PDB entry 8YZD | electron microscopy, 3.07 A resolution | chains A and B

# Chain A
Name: Spike glycoprotein, Fibritin, fusion protein
From: Severe acute respiratory syndrome coronavirus 2
Notes: fragment: rbd
Reference sequence: chimeric construct of P0DTC2, P10104: residues 21-1208 from P0DTC2 (SPIKE_SARS2) positions 14-1200 (offset varies); residues 1211-1238 from P10104 positions 458-485 (UniProt number = residue number - 753)
Amino-acid sequence (1291 residues; row label = number of the first residue in the row; note: 1 number in that range is skipped by the numbering (no residue carries it; nothing is unmodelled there); numbers below 1 keep their minus sign (Met-3 is residue -3)):
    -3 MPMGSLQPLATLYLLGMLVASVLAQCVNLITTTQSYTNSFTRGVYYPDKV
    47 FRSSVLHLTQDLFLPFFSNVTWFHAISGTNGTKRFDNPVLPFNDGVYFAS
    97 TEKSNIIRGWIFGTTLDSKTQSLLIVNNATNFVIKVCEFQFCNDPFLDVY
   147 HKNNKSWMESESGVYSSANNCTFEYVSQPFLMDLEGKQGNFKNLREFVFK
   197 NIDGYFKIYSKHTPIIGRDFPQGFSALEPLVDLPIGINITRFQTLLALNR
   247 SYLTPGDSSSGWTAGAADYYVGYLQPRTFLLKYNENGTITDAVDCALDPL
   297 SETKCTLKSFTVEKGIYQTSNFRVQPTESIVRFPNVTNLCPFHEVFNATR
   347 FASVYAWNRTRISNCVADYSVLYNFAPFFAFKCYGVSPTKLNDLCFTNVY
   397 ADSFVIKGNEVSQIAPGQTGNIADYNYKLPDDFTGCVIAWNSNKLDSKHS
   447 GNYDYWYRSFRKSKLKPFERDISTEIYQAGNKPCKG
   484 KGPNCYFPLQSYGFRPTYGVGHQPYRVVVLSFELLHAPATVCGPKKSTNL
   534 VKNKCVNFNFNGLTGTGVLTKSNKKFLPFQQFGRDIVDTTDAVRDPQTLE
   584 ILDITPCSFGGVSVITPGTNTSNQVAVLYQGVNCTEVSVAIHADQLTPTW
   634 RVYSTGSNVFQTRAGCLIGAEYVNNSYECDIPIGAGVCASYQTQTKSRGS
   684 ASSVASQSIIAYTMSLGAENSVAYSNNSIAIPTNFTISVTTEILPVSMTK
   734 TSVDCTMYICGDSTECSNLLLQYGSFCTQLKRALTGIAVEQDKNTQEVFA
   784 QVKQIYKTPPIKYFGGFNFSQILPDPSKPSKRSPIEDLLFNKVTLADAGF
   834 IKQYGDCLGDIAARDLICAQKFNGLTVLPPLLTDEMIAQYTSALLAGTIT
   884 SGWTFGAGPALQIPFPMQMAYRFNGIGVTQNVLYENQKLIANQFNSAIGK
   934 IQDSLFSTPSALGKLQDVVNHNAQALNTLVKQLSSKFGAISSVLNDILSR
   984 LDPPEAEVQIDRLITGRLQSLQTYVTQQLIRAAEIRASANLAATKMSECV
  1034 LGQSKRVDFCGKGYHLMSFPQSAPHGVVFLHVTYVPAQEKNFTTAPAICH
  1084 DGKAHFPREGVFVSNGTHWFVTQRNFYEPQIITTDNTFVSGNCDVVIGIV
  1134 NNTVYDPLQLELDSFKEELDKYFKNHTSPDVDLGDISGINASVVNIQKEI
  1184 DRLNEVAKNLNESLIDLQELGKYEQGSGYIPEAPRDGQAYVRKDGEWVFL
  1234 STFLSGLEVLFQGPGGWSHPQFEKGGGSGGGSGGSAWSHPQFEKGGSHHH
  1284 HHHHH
Not modelled in the structure: -3 to 332, 529-1288
Disulfide bonds: Cys336-Cys361, Cys379-Cys432, Cys391-Cys525
Construct notes: initiating methionine (-3); expression tag (-2 to 20); variant Ile26 (Thr19 in P0DTC2), Asp144 (Gly142 in P0DTC2), Gly213 (Val in P0DTC2), His339 (Gly in P0DTC2), Phe371 (Ser in P0DTC2), Pro373 (Ser in P0DTC2), Phe375 (Ser in P0DTC2), Ala376 (Thr in P0DTC2), Asn405 (Asp in P0DTC2), Ser408 (Arg in P0DTC2), Asn417 (Lys in P0DTC2), Lys440 (Asn in P0DTC2), Ser446 (Gly in P0DTC2), Lys460 (Asn in P0DTC2), Asn477 (Ser in P0DTC2), Lys478 (Thr in P0DTC2), Lys484 (Glu in P0DTC2), Pro486 (Phe in P0DTC2), Arg498 (Gln in P0DTC2), Tyr501 (Asn in P0DTC2), His505 (Tyr in P0DTC2), Gly614 (Asp in P0DTC2), Tyr655 (His in P0DTC2), Lys679 (Asn in P0DTC2), Arg681 (Pro in P0DTC2), Lys764 (Asn in P0DTC2), Tyr796 (Asp in P0DTC2), His954 (Gln in P0DTC2), Lys969 (Asn in P0DTC2); conflict Thr28 (Arg21 in P0DTC2), Ser31 (Ala27 in P0DTC2), Leu54 (Ser50 in P0DTC2), 30 further conflict positions vs the reference (P0DTC2) not listed; linker (1209-1210)
Curated features (UniProtKB/Swiss-Prot):
  - glycosylation (N-linked (GlcNAc...) asparagine): Asn24 (complex), Asn717 (high mannose)

# Chain B
Name: Angiotensin-converting enzyme 2
From: Homo sapiens
Notes: EC 3.4.17.23, 3.4.17.-
Reference sequence: Q9BYF1 (ACE2_HUMAN); numbering as in UniProt (aligned over 1-732)
Amino-acid sequence (742 residues; numbered 1 to 742; the number before each row is that of its first residue):
     1 MSSSSWLLLSLVAVTAAQSTIEEQAKTFLDKFNHEAEDLFYQSSLASWNY
    51 NTNITEENVQNMNNAGDKWSAFLKEQSTLAQMYPLQEIQNLTVKLQLQAL
   101 QQNGSSVLSEDKSKRLNTILNTMSTIYSTGKVCNPDNPQECLLLEPGLNE
   151 IMANSLDYNERLWAWESWRSEVGKQLRPLYEEYVVLKNEMARANHYEDYG
   201 DYWRGDYEVNGVDGYDYSRGQLIEDVEHTFEEIKPLYEHLHAYVRAKLMN
   251 AYPSYISPIGCLPAHLLGDMWGRFWTNLYSLTVPFGQKPNIDVTDAMVDQ
   301 AWDAQRIFKEAEKFFVSVGLPNMTQGFWENSMLTDPGNVQKAVCHPTAWD
   351 LGKGDFRILMCTKVTMDDFLTAHHEMGHIQYDMAYAAQPFLLRNGANEGF
   401 HEAVGEIMSLSAATPKHLKSIGLLSPDFQEDNETEINFLLKQALTIVGTL
   451 PFTYMLEKWRWMVFKGEIPKDQWMKKWWEMKREIVGVVEPVPHDETYCDP
   501 ASLFHVSNDYSFIRYYTRTLYQFQFQEALCQAAKHEGPLHKCDISNSTEA
   551 GQKLFNMLRLGKSEPWTLALENVVGAKNMNVRPLLNYFEPLFTWLKDQNK
   601 NSFVGWSTDWSPYADQSIKVRISLKSALGDKAYEWNDNEMYLFRSSVAYA
   651 MRQYFLKVKNQMILFGEEDVRVANLKPRISFNFFVTAPKNVSDIIPRTEV
   701 EKAIRMSRSRINDAFRLNDNSLEFLGIQPTLGSGHHHHHHHH
Not modelled in the structure: 1-18, 616-742
Disulfide bonds: Cys133-Cys141, Cys344-Cys361, Cys530-Cys542
Construct notes: expression tag (733-742)
Curated features (UniProtKB/Swiss-Prot):
  - region: Asp30 to Tyr41 (Interaction with SARS-CoV spike glycoprotein), Met82 to Pro84 (Interaction with SARS-CoV spike glycoprotein), Lys353 to Arg357 (Interaction with SARS-CoV spike glycoprotein), Arg652 to Lys659 (Essential for cleavage by ADAM17), Arg697 to Arg716 (Essential for cleavage by TMPRSS11D and TMPRSS2)
  - active site: Glu375 (Proton acceptor), His505 (Proton donor)
  - binding site (chloride): Arg169, Trp477, Lys481
  - binding site (substrate): Arg273, His345, Pro346, Tyr515
  - binding site (Zn(2+)): His374, His378, Glu402
  - glycosylation (N-linked (GlcNAc...) asparagine): Asn53, Asn90, Asn103, Asn322, Asn432, Asn546, Asn690

# Interface between chain A and chain B
Pairs across the interface (24; chain A residue first):
  Tyr449(A) - Asp38(B)
  Tyr449(A) - Gln42(B)
  Tyr453(A) - His34(B)
  Phe456(A) - Thr27(B)
  Ala475(A) - Ser19(B)
  Ala475(A) - Gln24(B)
  Gly476(A) - Gln24(B)
  Asn477(A) - Ser19(B)  hydrogen bond (side chain-backbone)
  Asn487(A) - Tyr83(B)  hydrogen bond
  Tyr489(A) - Thr27(B)
  Tyr489(A) - Phe28(B)
  Tyr489(A) - Lys31(B)
  Gln493(A) - His34(B)  hydrogen bond
  Ser494(A) - His34(B)  hydrogen bond (backbone-side chain)
  Arg498(A) - Asp38(B)  salt bridge
  Arg498(A) - Tyr41(B)
  Arg498(A) - Gln42(B)
  Thr500(A) - Tyr41(B)  hydrogen bond
  Tyr501(A) - Asp38(B)
  Tyr501(A) - Tyr41(B)  hydrophobic
  Tyr501(A) - Lys353(B)
  Gly502(A) - Lys353(B)  hydrogen bond (backbone-backbone)
  Gly502(A) - Gly354(B)
  His505(A) - Lys353(B)
Other interface residues (no listed pair), chain A (16 interface residues in all): Pro486
Other interface residues (no listed pair), chain B (15 interface residues in all): Met82, Asp355, Arg357
Interface features reported in the paper:
  - specific contacts: Ser494(A)-His34(B) (hydrogen bond)

# In short
16 residues of chain A face 15 of chain B across their interface; the contacts include 6 hydrogen bonds and 1
salt bridge. Polar contacts include Arg498(A)-Asp38(B), Asn477(A)-Ser19(B) and Asn487(A)-Tyr83(B). The paper
describes a hydrogen bond between Ser494(A) and His34(B).
Here chain A is Spike glycoprotein, Fibritin, fusion protein (Severe acute respiratory syndrome coronavirus 2)
and chain B is Angiotensin-converting enzyme 2 (Homo sapiens). Entry 8YZD (Structure of JN.1 RBD protein in
complex with ACE2) was determined by electron microscopy together with 8YZB, 8YZC and 8YZE from the same
study.
